4CQC - chains A and B; structure by X-ray diffraction, 2.20 A resolution.

== Chain A (and B) ==
Name: N-isopropylammelide isopropyl amidohydrolase
Source organism: Pseudomonas SP. adp
Notes: EC 3.5.99.4; chain B of this document is another copy of the same molecule, construct and numbering; everything in this record applies to it too
Reference sequence: O52063 (ATZC_PSESD); residues 1-403 here = UniProt positions 1-403
Chain sequence (423 residues; row label = number of the first residue in the row; numbers below 1 keep their minus sign (Met-19 is residue -19)):
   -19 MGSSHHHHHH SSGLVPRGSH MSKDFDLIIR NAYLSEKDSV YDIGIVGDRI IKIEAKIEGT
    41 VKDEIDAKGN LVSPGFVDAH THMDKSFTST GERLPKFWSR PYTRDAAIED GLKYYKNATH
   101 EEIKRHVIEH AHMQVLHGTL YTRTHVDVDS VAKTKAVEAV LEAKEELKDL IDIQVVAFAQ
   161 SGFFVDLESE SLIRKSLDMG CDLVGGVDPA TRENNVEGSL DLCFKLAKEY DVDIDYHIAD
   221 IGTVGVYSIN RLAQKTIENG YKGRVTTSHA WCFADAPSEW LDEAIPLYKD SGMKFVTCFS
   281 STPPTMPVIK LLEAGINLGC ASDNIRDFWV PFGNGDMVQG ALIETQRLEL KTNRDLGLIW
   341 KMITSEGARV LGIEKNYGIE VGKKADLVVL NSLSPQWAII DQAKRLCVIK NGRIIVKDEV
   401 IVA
Disordered / not traced: -19 to 2 (chain B: -19 to 3)
Construct notes: expression tag (-19 to 0); engineered mutation Ala219 (His in O52063)
Ion coordination: Zn2+: His60, His62, His217, Asp303
Curated features (UniProtKB/Swiss-Prot):
  - active site: His249 (Proton donor/acceptor)
  - binding site (Zn(2+)): His60, His62, His217, Asp303
  - mutagenesis: Lys65 (K65A: 30-fold increase in kcat with ammelide as substrate; K65R: 12-fold increase in kcat with ammelide as substrate), Gln160 (Q160A/E: Almost no effect), Asp188 (D188A: 5-fold increase in kcat with ammelide as substrate; D188N: No effect), His249 (H249A: No activity), Asp303 (D303A/N: Almost no effect), Asn304 (N304A: Almost no effect; N304D: 7-fold increase in kcat with ammelide as substrate), Trp309 (W309A/F: Almost no effect)
Reported in the primary citation:
  - catalytic residues: Gln160, His249 (proposed by the authors, not directly observed)
  - mutagenesis - H249A: abolished catalytic activity
  - mutagenesis - H249A: unchanged stability
  - mutagenesis - K65A (30-fold), K65R (12-fold), D188A, N304D (7-fold), W309A: increased catalytic activity
  - mutagenesis - Q160E, D188N, W309F: decreased catalytic activity
  - mutagenesis - N304A: increased catalytic activity on ammelide
  - mutagenesis - Q160A: unchanged catalytic activity

== How chain A and chain B interact ==
Pairs across the interface - 82 pairs, chain A then chain B:
  Tyr13(A) - Arg73(B)
  Val20(A) - Arg73(B)
  Gly49(A) - Arg73(B)  hydrogen bond (backbone-side chain)
  Ser69(A) - Trp377(B)
  Thr70(A) - Trp377(B)
  Glu72(A) - Leu373(B)
  Glu72(A) - Trp377(B)  hydrogen bond (backbone-side chain)
  Arg73(A) - Tyr13(B)
  Arg73(A) - Val20(B)
  Arg73(A) - Gly49(B)  hydrogen bond (side chain-backbone)
  Arg73(A) - Leu373(B)  hydrogen bond (side chain-backbone)
  Arg73(A) - Ser374(B)  hydrogen bond (backbone-side chain)
  Arg73(A) - Trp377(B)
  Leu74(A) - Asn333(B)
  Leu74(A) - Gln376(B)
  Leu74(A) - Trp377(B)
  Pro75(A) - Asn333(B)  hydrogen bond (backbone-side chain)
  Pro75(A) - Gln376(B)
  Pro75(A) - Trp377(B)
  Pro75(A) - Ile380(B)  hydrophobic
  Trp78(A) - Lys331(B)
  Trp78(A) - Thr332(B)
  Trp78(A) - Asn333(B)  hydrogen bond (backbone-backbone)
  Pro81(A) - Thr332(B)
  Tyr82(A) - Lys331(B)
  Phe279(A) - Gln326(B)
  Ser280(A) - Gln326(B)
  Ser280(A) - Glu329(B)
  Pro284(A) - Pro284(B)  hydrophobic
  Arg306(A) - Trp377(B)
  Arg306(A) - Asp381(B)
  Trp309(A) - Lys331(B)
  Pro311(A) - Lys331(B)
  Pro311(A) - Ile380(B)
  Phe312(A) - Leu322(B)  hydrophobic
  Phe312(A) - Thr325(B)
  Phe312(A) - Gln326(B)
  Phe312(A) - Leu330(B)
  Phe312(A) - Ile380(B)  hydrophobic
  Asn314(A) - Ile380(B)  hydrogen bond (side chain-backbone)
  Asn314(A) - Asp381(B)
  Leu322(A) - Phe312(B)  hydrophobic
  Ile323(A) - Gln326(B)
  Thr325(A) - Phe312(B)
  Gln326(A) - Phe279(B)
  Gln326(A) - Ser280(B)
  Gln326(A) - Phe312(B)
  Gln326(A) - Ile323(B)
  Gln326(A) - Arg327(B)  hydrogen bond
  Arg327(A) - Gln326(B)  hydrogen bond
  Arg327(A) - Glu329(B)  salt bridge
  Glu329(A) - Ser280(B)
  Glu329(A) - Arg327(B)  salt bridge
  Leu330(A) - Phe312(B)
  Lys331(A) - Trp78(B)
  Lys331(A) - Trp309(B)
  Lys331(A) - Pro311(B)
  Thr332(A) - Trp78(B)
  Thr332(A) - Pro81(B)
  Asn333(A) - Leu74(B)
  Asn333(A) - Pro75(B)  hydrogen bond (side chain-backbone)
  Asn333(A) - Trp78(B)  hydrogen bond (backbone-backbone)
  Leu373(A) - Glu72(B)
  Leu373(A) - Arg73(B)  hydrogen bond (backbone-side chain)
  Ser374(A) - Arg73(B)  hydrogen bond (side chain-backbone)
  Gln376(A) - Leu74(B)
  Gln376(A) - Pro75(B)
  Trp377(A) - Ser69(B)
  Trp377(A) - Thr70(B)
  Trp377(A) - Glu72(B)  hydrogen bond (side chain-backbone)
  Trp377(A) - Arg73(B)
  Trp377(A) - Leu74(B)
  Trp377(A) - Pro75(B)
  Trp377(A) - Arg306(B)
  Ile380(A) - Pro75(B)  hydrophobic
  Ile380(A) - Arg306(B)
  Ile380(A) - Pro311(B)
  Ile380(A) - Phe312(B)  hydrophobic
  Ile380(A) - Asn314(B)  hydrogen bond (backbone-side chain)
  Asp381(A) - Arg306(B)
  Asp381(A) - Asn314(B)
  Gln382(A) - Gln319(B)
Also at the interface, not in a pair above, chain A (44 interface residues in all): Ser79, Arg80, Ser281, Gly313, Gln319, Leu336, Ile379
Also at the interface, not in a pair above, chain B (43 interface residues in all): Ser79, Arg80, Tyr82, Ser281, Gly313, Leu336, Gln382

== Summary ==
Chain A and chain B form an interface of 44 and 43 residues respectively; the contacts include 16 hydrogen
bonds and 2 salt bridges. Polar contacts include Arg327(A)-Glu329(B), Gly49(A)-Arg73(B) and
Glu72(A)-Trp377(B). The paper reports catalytic residues Gln160(A) and His249(A); K65A, K65R and D188A of
chain A, among others, increase catalytic activity; 11 substitutions were tested in all.
Chain A and chain B are both N-isopropylammelide isopropyl amidohydrolase (Pseudomonas SP. adp); the
structure, The reaction mechanism of the N-isopropylammelide isopropylaminohydrolase AtzC: insights from
structural and mutagenesis studies, was determined by X-ray diffraction together with 4CQB and 4CQD from the
same study.
